Entry 9PC6 (electron microscopy, 3.96 A resolution); this record covers chains A and I of the 6 polymer chains in the assembly.

Chain A:
Molecule: 6-deoxyerythronolide-B synthase, RifR
Organism: Amycolatopsis mediterranei
Notes: EC 2.3.1.94
UniProtKB: chimeric construct of O54666, Q7BUF9: residues 32-1581 from O54666 (O54666_AMYMD) positions 631-2180 (UniProt number = residue number + 599); residues 1592-1849 from Q7BUF9 positions 2-259 (UniProt number = residue number - 1590)
Amino-acid sequence (1869 residues; each row starts with the number of its first residue):
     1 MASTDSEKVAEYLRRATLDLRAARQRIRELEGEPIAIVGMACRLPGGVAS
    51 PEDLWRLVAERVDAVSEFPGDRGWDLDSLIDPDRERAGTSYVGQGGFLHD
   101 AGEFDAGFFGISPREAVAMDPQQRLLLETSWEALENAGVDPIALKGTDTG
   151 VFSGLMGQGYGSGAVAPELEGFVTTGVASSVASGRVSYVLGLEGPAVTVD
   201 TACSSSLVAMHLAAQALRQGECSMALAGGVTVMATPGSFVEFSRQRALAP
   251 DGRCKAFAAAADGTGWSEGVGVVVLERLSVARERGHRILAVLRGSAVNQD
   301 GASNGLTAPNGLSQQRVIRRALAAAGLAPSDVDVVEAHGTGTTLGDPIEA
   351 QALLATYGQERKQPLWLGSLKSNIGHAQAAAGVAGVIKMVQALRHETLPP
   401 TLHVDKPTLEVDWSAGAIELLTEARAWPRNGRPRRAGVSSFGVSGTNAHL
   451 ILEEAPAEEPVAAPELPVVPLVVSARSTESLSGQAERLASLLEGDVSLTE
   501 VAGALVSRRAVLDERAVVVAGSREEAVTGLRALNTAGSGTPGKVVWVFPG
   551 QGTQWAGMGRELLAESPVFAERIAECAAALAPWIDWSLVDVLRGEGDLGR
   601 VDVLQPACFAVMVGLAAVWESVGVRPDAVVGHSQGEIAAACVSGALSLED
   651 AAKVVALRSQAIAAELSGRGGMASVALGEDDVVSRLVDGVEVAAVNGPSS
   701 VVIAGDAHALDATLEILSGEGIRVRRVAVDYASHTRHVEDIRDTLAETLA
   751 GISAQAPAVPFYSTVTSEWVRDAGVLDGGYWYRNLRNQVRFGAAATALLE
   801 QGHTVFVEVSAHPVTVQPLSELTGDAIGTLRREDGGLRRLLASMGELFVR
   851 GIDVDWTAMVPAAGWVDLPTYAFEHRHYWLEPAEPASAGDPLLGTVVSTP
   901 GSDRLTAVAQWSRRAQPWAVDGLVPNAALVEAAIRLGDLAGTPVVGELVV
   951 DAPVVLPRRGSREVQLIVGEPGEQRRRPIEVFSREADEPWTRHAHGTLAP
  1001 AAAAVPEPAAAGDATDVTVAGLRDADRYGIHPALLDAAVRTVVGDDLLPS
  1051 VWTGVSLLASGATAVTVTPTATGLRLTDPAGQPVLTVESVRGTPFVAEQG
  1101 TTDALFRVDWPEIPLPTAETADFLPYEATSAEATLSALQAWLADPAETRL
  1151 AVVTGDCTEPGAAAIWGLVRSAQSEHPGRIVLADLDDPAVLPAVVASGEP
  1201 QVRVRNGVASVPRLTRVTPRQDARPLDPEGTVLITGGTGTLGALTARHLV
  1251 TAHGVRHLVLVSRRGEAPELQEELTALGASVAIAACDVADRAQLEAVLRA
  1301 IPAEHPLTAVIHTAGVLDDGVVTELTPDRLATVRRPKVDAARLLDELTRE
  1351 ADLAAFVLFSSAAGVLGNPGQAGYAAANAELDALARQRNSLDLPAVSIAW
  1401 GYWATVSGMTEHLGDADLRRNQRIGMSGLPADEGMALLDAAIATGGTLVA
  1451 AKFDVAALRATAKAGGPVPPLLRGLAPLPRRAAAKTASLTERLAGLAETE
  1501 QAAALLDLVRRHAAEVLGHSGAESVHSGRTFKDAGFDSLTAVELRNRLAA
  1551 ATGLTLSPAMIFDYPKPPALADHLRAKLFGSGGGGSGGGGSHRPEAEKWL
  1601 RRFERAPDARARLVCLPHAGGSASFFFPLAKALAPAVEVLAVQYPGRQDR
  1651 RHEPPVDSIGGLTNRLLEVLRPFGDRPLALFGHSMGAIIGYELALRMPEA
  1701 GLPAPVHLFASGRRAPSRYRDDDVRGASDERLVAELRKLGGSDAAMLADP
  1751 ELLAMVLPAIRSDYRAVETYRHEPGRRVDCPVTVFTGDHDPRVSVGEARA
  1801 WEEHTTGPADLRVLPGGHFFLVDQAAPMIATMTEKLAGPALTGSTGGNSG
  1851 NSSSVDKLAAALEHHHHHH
Disordered / not traced: 1577-1869
Modified residues: Ser1538 (4'-phosphopanthetheine-serine; 4HH)
Sequence notes: expression tag (1-31, 1850-1869); linker (1582-1591)
Reported in the primary citation:
  - catalytic residues: Cys203

Chain I:
Molecule: Antibody Fragment 1B2 Light Chain
Organism: Homo sapiens
Notes: antibody fragment or engineered binder
Amino-acid sequence (236 residues; numbered 1 to 236; the number before each row is that of its first residue):
     1 LFAIPLVVPFYSHSALDVVMTQSPLSLPVTPGEPASISCRSSQSLLHSNG
    51 YNYLDWYLQKPGQSPQLLIYLGSNRASGVPDRFSGSGSGTDFTLKISRVE
   101 AEDVGVYYCMQSLQTPRLTFGPGTKVDIKRTVAAPSVFIFPPSDEQLKSG
   151 TASVVCLLNNFYPRGAKVQWKVDNALQSGNSQESVTEQDSKDSTYSLSST
   201 LTLSKADYEKHKVYACEVTHQGLSSPVTKSFNRGEC
Disordered / not traced: 1-16, 173-176, 213-214, 232-236
Disulfides: Cys39-Cys109, Cys156-Cys216

How chain A and chain I interact:
Contacting residue pairs (24; chain A residue first):
  Met1(A) with Asp17(I); Val18(I), hydrophobic; Val19(I), hydrophobic; Leu113(I); Gln114(I)
  Ala2(A) with His47(I), hydrogen bond (backbone-side chain); Leu113(I), hydrophobic
  Thr4(A) with Tyr53(I); Ser112(I), hydrogen bond (side chain-backbone); Leu113(I), hydrogen bond (side chain-backbone); Thr115(I)
  Asp5(A) with His47(I), salt bridge; Asn49(I), hydrogen bond; Tyr53(I), hydrogen bond
  Tyr12(A) with Tyr70(I); Leu71(I)
  Arg15(A) with Tyr70(I), hydrogen bond; Ala76(I); Ser77(I)
  Ala16(A) with Tyr70(I)
  Asp19(A) with Tyr70(I), hydrogen bond; Arg75(I); Ala76(I); Ser77(I), hydrogen bond (side chain-backbone)
Also at the interface, not in a pair above, chain A (10 interface residues in all): Lys8, Val9
Also at the interface, not in a pair above, chain I (18 interface residues in all): Gln43, Asp55, Asn74

Summary:
10 residues of chain A face 18 of chain I across their interface, with 8 hydrogen bonds and 1 salt bridge.
Polar pairs include Asp5(A)-His47(I), Ala2(A)-His47(I) and Thr4(A)-Ser112(I). From the paper: the catalytic
residue Cys203(A).
Here chain A is 6-deoxyerythronolide-B synthase, RifR (Amycolatopsis mediterranei) and chain I is Antibody
Fragment 1B2 Light Chain (Homo sapiens). Entry 9PC6 (Antibody (1B2) Bound Crosslinked Rifamycin Synthetase
Module 1 with a C-terminal Type II Thioesterase) was determined by electron microscopy together with 9PAT and
9PAV from the same study.
